Entry 3V09 (X-ray diffraction, 2.27 A resolution); this record covers chain A.

[Chain A]
Molecule: Serum albumin
From: Oryctolagus cuniculus
UniProt: P49065 (ALBU_RABIT); residues 1-584 here correspond to UniProt positions 25-608 (UniProt number = residue number + 24)
Amino-acid sequence (584 residues; each row starts with the number of its first residue):
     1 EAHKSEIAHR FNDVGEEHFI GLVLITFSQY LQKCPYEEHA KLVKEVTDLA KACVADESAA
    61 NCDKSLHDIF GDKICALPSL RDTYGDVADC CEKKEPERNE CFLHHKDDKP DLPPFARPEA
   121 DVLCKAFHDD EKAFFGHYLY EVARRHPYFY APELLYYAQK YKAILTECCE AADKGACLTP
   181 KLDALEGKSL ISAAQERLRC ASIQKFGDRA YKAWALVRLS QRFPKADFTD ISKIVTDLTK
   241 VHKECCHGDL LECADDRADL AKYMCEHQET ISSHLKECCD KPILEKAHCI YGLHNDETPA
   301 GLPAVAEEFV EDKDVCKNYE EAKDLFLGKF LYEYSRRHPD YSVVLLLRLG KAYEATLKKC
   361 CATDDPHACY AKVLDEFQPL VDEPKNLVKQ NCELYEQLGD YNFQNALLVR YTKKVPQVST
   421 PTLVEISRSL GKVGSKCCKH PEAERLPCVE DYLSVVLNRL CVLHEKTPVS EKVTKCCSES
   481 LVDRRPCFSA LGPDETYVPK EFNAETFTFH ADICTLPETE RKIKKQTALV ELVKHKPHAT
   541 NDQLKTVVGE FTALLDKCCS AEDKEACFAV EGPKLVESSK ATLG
Not modelled in the structure: 584
Disulfide bonds: Cys53-Cys62, Cys75-Cys91, Cys90-Cys101, Cys124-Cys169, Cys168-Cys177, Cys200-Cys246, Cys245-Cys253, Cys265-Cys279, Cys278-Cys289, Cys316-Cys361, Cys360-Cys369, Cys392-Cys438, Cys437-Cys448, Cys461-Cys477, Cys476-Cys487, Cys514-Cys559, Cys558-Cys567

[In short]
Chain A is Serum albumin (Oryctolagus cuniculus); the structure, Crystal structure of Rabbit Serum Albumin,
was determined by X-ray diffraction, deposited together with 3V08 and 3V03.
